PDB entry 3NGX | X-ray diffraction, 2.30 A resolution | chains A and B

Chain A (and B):
Molecule: Bifunctional protein folD
From: Thermoplasma acidophilum
Notes: EC 1.5.1.5, 3.5.4.9; chain B of this document is another copy of the same molecule, construct and numbering; everything in this record applies to it too
UniProtKB: Q05213 (FOLD_THEAC); residues 1-276 here = UniProt positions 1-276
Chain sequence (276 residues; each row starts with the number of its first residue):
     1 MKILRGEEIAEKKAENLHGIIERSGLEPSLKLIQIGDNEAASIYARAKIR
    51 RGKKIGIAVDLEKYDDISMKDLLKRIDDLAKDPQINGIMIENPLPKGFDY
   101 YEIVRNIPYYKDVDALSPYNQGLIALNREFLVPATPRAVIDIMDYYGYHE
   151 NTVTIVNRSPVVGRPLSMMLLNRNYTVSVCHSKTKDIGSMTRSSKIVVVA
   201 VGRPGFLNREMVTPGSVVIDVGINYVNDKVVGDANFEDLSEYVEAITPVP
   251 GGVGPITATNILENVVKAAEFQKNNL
Not modelled in the structure: 1
Swiss-Prot annotation at these positions:
  - binding site (NADP(+)): Asn157 to Ser159, Ser182, Ile223

How chain A and chain B interact:
Contacting residue pairs - 74 pairs, chain A then chain B:
  Asp99(A) - Arg128(B)  salt bridge
  Tyr101(A) - Leu126(B)  hydrophobic
  Tyr101(A) - Arg128(B)
  Arg105(A) - Tyr119(B)
  Leu116(A) - Leu126(B)
  Pro118(A) - Pro118(B)
  Pro118(A) - Tyr119(B)
  Pro118(A) - Gly122(B)
  Pro118(A) - Leu123(B)  hydrophobic
  Pro118(A) - Leu126(B)  hydrophobic
  Tyr119(A) - Pro118(B)  hydrophobic
  Tyr119(A) - Tyr119(B)
  Gln121(A) - Gly122(B)
  Gln121(A) - Ala125(B)
  Gly122(A) - Pro118(B)
  Gly122(A) - Gln121(B)
  Gly122(A) - Gly122(B)
  Leu123(A) - Pro118(B)  hydrophobic
  Ile124(A) - Arg164(B)
  Ala125(A) - Arg164(B)  hydrogen bond (backbone-side chain)
  Leu126(A) - Tyr101(B)  hydrophobic
  Leu126(A) - Leu116(B)
  Leu126(A) - Pro118(B)  hydrophobic
  Leu126(A) - Gln121(B)
  Leu126(A) - Pro160(B)  hydrophobic
  Arg128(A) - Asp99(B)  salt bridge
  Arg128(A) - Tyr101(B)
  Glu150(A) - Lys183(B)
  Glu150(A) - Lys185(B)  hydrogen bond (backbone-side chain)
  Arg158(A) - Leu171(B)  hydrogen bond (side chain-backbone)
  Arg158(A) - Asn174(B)  hydrogen bond
  Pro160(A) - Leu126(B)  hydrophobic
  Arg164(A) - Ile124(B)
  Arg164(A) - Ala125(B)  hydrogen bond (side chain-backbone)
  Arg164(A) - Met168(B)
  Arg164(A) - Leu171(B)
  Arg164(A) - Asn172(B)  hydrogen bond
  Ser167(A) - Met168(B)
  Met168(A) - Arg164(B)
  Met168(A) - Ser167(B)
  Met168(A) - Met168(B)  hydrophobic
  Leu171(A) - Arg158(B)  hydrogen bond (backbone-side chain)
  Leu171(A) - Arg164(B)
  Leu171(A) - Val179(B)  hydrophobic
  Leu171(A) - His181(B)
  Asn172(A) - Arg164(B)  hydrogen bond
  Asn174(A) - Arg158(B)  hydrogen bond
  Asn174(A) - His181(B)
  Asn174(A) - Lys183(B)
  Tyr175(A) - His181(B)  hydrogen bond (backbone-side chain)
  Thr176(A) - Val179(B)
  Thr176(A) - Cys180(B)
  Thr176(A) - Thr184(B)  hydrogen bond
  Thr176(A) - Met190(B)
  Val177(A) - Ser178(B)
  Val177(A) - Val179(B)  hydrogen bond (backbone-backbone)
  Ser178(A) - Val177(B)
  Ser178(A) - Ser178(B)  hydrogen bond
  Ser178(A) - Met190(B)
  Val179(A) - Leu171(B)  hydrophobic
  Val179(A) - Thr176(B)
  Val179(A) - Val177(B)  hydrogen bond (backbone-backbone)
  Cys180(A) - Thr176(B)
  His181(A) - Leu171(B)
  His181(A) - Asn174(B)
  His181(A) - Tyr175(B)  hydrogen bond (side chain-backbone)
  His181(A) - Thr176(B)
  Lys183(A) - Glu150(B)
  Thr184(A) - Thr176(B)  hydrogen bond
  Lys185(A) - Asn151(B)
  Lys185(A) - Thr152(B)
  Lys185(A) - Thr176(B)
  Met190(A) - Thr176(B)
  Met190(A) - Ser178(B)
Other interface residues (no listed pair), chain A (35 interface residues in all): Ser117, Asn127
Other interface residues (no listed pair), chain B (38 interface residues in all): Glu102, Arg105, Ser117, Asn127

In short:
35 residues of chain A face 38 of chain B across their interface; the contacts include 16 hydrogen bonds and 2
salt bridges. Polar pairs include Asp99(A)-Arg128(B), Ala125(A)-Arg164(B) and Glu150(A)-Lys185(B). UniProt
lists 5 NADP+-binding residues on chain A.
Both chains are Bifunctional protein folD (Thermoplasma acidophilum). Entry 3NGX (Crystal structure of
bifunctional 5,10-methylenetetrahydrofolate dehydrogenase / cyclohydrolase from Thermoplasma acidophilum) was
determined by X-ray diffraction, deposited together with 3NGL.
